Entry 4F8R (X-ray diffraction, 1.64 A resolution); this record covers chains A and C of the 3 polymer chains in the assembly.

Chain A:
Molecule: DNA polymerase
Organism: Geobacillus kaustophilus
Notes: EC 2.7.7.7
Reference sequence: Q5KWC1 (Q5KWC1_GEOKA); residues 285-876 here correspond to UniProt positions 287-878 (UniProt number = residue number + 2)
Amino-acid sequence (592 residues; each row starts with the number of its first residue):
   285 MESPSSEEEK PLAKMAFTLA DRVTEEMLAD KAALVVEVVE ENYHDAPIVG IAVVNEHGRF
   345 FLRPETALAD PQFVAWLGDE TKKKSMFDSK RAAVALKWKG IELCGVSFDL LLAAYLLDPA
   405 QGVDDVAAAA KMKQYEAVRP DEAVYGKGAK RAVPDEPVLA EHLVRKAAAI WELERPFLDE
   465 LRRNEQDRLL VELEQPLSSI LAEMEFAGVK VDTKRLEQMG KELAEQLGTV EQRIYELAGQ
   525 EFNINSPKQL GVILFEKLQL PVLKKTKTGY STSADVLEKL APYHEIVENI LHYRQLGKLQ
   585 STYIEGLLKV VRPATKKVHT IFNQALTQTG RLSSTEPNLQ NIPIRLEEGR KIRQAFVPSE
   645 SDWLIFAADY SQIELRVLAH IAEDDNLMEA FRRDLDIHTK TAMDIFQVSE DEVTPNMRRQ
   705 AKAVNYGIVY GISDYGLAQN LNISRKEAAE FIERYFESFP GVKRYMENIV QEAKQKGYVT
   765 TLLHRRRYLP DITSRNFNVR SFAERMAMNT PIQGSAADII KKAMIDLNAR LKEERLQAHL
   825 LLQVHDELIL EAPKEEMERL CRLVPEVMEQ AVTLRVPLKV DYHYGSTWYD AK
Not modelled in the structure: 285-297
Sequence notes: engineered mutation Ala-598 (Asp600 in Q5KWC1), Tyr-710 (Phe712 in Q5KWC1)

Chain C:
Molecule: 13-nt DNA strand
Sequence (13 nucleotides; each row starts with the number of its first residue; numbering starts at 0):
     0 CATTCGAGTC AGG
Not modelled in the structure: 0-1

Chain A / chain C interface:
Pairs across the interface (44; chain A residue first):
  Asn-527(A) with DG11(C), hydrogen bond to the phosphate
  Asn-529(A) with DG11(C), sugar contact
  Ser-530(A) with DG11(C), hydrogen bond to the phosphate; DG12(C), hydrogen bond to the phosphate
  Gln-533(A) with DG12(C), hydrogen bond to the phosphate
  Lys-582(A) with DG7(C), base contact; DT8(C), hydrogen bond to the base; DC9(C), sugar contact
  Ser-585(A) with DC9(C), phosphate contact
  Thr-586(A) with DC9(C), sugar contact
  Gly-590(A) with DC9(C), phosphate contact
  Leu-610(A) with DA6(C), phosphate contact; DG7(C), phosphate contact
  Thr-611(A) with DA6(C), phosphate contact
  Gln-612(A) with DG5(C), phosphate contact; DA6(C), hydrogen bond to the phosphate
  Thr-613(A) with DG5(C), sugar contact
  Arg-615(A) with DG5(C), base contact
  Ser-617(A) with DA6(C), phosphate contact; DG7(C), hydrogen bond to the phosphate
  Ser-618(A) with DG7(C), sugar contact
  Thr-619(A) with DG7(C), phosphate contact; DT8(C), phosphate contact
  Glu-620(A) with DT8(C), hydrogen bond to the phosphate
  Asn-622(A) with DG7(C), hydrogen bond to the sugar
  Asn-625(A) with DG7(C), base contact
  Tyr-714(A) with DT3(C), base contact; DC4(C), stacking on the base
  Gly-715(A) with DT3(C), sugar contact
  Ile-716(A) with DT3(C), sugar contact
  Ser-717(A) with DT2(C), hydrogen bond to the phosphate; DT3(C), hydrogen bond to the phosphate
  Tyr-719(A) with DT2(C), stacking on the base
  Gly-720(A) with DT3(C), hydrogen bond to the phosphate
  Asn-724(A) with DT3(C), hydrogen bond to the base
  Arg-729(A) with DT2(C), base contact
  Arg-771(A) with DG5(C), salt bridge to the phosphate
  Phe-786(A) with DC4(C), phosphate contact
  Arg-789(A) with DT3(C), hydrogen bond to the phosphate; DC4(C), salt bridge to the phosphate
  Met-790(A) with DG5(C), phosphate contact
  Asn-793(A) with DC4(C), sugar contact
  Gln-797(A) with DC4(C), hydrogen bond to the base; DG5(C), hydrogen bond to the sugar
Interface residues without a listed pair, chain A (38 interface residues in all): Lys-532, Asn-607, Gly-711, Asn-782, His-829
Interface residues without a listed pair, chain C (11 interface residues in all): DA10

Overview:
Chain A and chain C form an interface of 38 and 11 residues respectively, with 16 hydrogen bonds, 2 salt
bridges and 2 aromatic stacking contacts. Among the polar pairs are Lys-582(A)/DT8(C), Asn-724(A)/DT3(C) and
Gln-797(A)/DC4(C).
Here chain A is DNA polymerase (Geobacillus kaustophilus) and chain C is a 13-nt DNA strand. Entry 4F8R
(Bacillus DNA Polymerase I Large Fragment complex 7) was determined by X-ray diffraction.
